5LDR - chains A and B; structure by X-ray diffraction, 3.15 A resolution.

[Chain A]
Molecule: Beta-D-galactosidase
Organism: Paracoccus sp. 32d
Notes: EC 3.2.1.23
UniProt: D1LZK0 (D1LZK0_9RHOB); residue numbers follow UniProt; this construct covers 1-731
Amino-acid sequence (732 residues; numbered 0 to 731; the number before each row is that of its first residue; numbering starts at 0):
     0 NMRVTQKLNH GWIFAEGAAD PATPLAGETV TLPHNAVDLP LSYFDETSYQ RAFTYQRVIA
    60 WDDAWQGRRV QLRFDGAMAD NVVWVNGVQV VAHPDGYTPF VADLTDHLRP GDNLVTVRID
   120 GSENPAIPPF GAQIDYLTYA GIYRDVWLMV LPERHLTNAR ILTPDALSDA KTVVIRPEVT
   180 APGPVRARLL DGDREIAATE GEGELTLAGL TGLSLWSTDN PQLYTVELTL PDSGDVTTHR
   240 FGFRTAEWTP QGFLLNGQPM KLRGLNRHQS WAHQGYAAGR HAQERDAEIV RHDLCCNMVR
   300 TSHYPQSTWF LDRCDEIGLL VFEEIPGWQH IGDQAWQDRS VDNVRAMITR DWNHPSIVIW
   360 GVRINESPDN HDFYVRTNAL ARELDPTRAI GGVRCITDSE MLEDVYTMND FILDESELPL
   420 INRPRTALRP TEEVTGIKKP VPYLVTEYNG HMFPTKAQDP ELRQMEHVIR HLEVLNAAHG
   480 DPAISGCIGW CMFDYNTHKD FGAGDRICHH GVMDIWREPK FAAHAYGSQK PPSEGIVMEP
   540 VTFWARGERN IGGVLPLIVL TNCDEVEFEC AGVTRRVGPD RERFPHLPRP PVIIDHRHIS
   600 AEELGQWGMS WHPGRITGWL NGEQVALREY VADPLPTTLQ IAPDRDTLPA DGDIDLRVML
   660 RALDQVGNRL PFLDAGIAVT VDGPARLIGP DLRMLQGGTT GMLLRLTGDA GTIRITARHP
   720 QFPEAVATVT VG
Disordered / not traced: 0
Sequence notes: expression tag (0)
Ligand contacts:
  - beta-D-galactopyranose (GAL): Asp134, His302, Trp327, Asn364, Glu365, Asn408, Phe410, Glu446, Asn448, Gly449, His450, Trp489, Tyr494, His509
  - alpha-D-glucopyranose (GLC): Glu568, Cys569, Pro612, Gly613, Arg614, Glu628

[Chain B]
Molecule: Beta-D-galactosidase
Organism: Paracoccus sp. 32d
UniProt: D1LZK0 (D1LZK0_9RHOB); numbering as in UniProt (aligned over 1-731)
Amino-acid sequence (731 residues; each row starts with the number of its first residue):
     1 MRVTQKLNHG WIFAEGAADP ATPLAGETVT LPHNAVDLPL SYFDETSYQR AFTYQRVIAW
    61 DDAWQGRRVQ LRFDGAMADN VVWVNGVQVV AHPDGYTPFV ADLTDHLRPG DNLVTVRIDG
   121 SENPAIPPFG AQIDYLTYAG IYRDVWLMVL PERHLTNARI LTPDALSDAK TVVIRPEVTA
   181 PGPVRARLLD GDREIAATEG EGELTLAGLT GLSLWSTDNP QLYTVELTLP DSGDVTTHRF
   241 GFRTAEWTPQ GFLLNGQPMK LRGLNRHQSW AHQGYAAGRH AQERDAEIVR HDLCCNMVRT
   301 SHYPQSTWFL DRCDEIGLLV FEEIPGWQHI GDQAWQDRSV DNVRAMITRD WNHPSIVIWG
   361 VRINESPDNH DFYVRTNALA RELDPTRAIG GVRCITDSEM LEDVYTMNDF ILDESELPLI
   421 NRPRTALRPT EEVTGIKKPV PYLVTEYNGH MFPTKAQDPE LRQMEHVIRH LEVLNAAHGD
   481 PAISGCIGWC MFDYNTHKDF GAGDRICHHG VMDIWREPKF AAHAYGSQKP PSEGIVMEPV
   541 TFWARGERNI GGVLPLIVLT NCDEVEFECA GVTRRVGPDR ERFPHLPRPP VIIDHRHISA
   601 EELGQWGMSW HPGRITGWLN GEQVALREYV ADPLPTTLQI APDRDTLPAD GDIDLRVMLR
   661 ALDQVGNRLP FLDAGIAVTV DGPARLIGPD LRMLQGGTTG MLLRLTGDAG TIRITARHPQ
   721 FPEAVATVTV G
Ligand contacts: beta-D-galactopyranose (GAL): Asp134, His302, Trp327, Asn364, Glu365, Asn408, Phe410, Glu446, His450, Trp489, Tyr494, Phe500

[Interface between chain A and chain B]
Contacting residue pairs (110):
  Pro39(A) with Gln720(B)
  Ser41(A) with Leu672(B); Gln720(B)
  Tyr42(A) with Pro633(B); Pro635(B); Leu669(B), hydrogen bond (side chain-backbone); Pro670(B); Phe671(B), hydrogen bond (side chain-backbone); Leu672(B); Gln720(B)
  Asp44(A) with Leu634(B)
  Gln132(A) with Met608(B); Ser609(B)
  Gln328(A) with Met608(B)
  Asp413(A) with Ile550(B)
  Glu416(A) with Asn549(B), hydrogen bond
  Leu417(A) with Ile550(B), hydrophobic
  Pro418(A) with His595(B)
  His450(A) with Asn549(B); Ile550(B), hydrogen bond (backbone-backbone)
  Met451(A) with Asn549(B); Ile550(B)
  Phe452(A) with Asn549(B)
  Pro453(A) with Gly546(B); Asn549(B)
  Lys455(A) with Pro459(B); Glu547(B), salt bridge; Phe671(B)
  Gln457(A) with Lys455(B)
  Asp458(A) with Pro459(B)
  Pro459(A) with Asp458(B); Arg462(B)
  Arg462(A) with Asn549(B), hydrogen bond
  Lys498(A) with Trp610(B), hydrogen bond (side chain-backbone); Ala631(B); Asp632(B)
  Asp499(A) with Arg545(B); Ser609(B), hydrogen bond; Trp610(B), hydrogen bond (side chain-backbone)
  Phe500(A) with Arg545(B)
  Gly501(A) with Arg545(B); Gly546(B), hydrogen bond (backbone-backbone); Glu547(B), hydrogen bond (backbone-backbone)
  Ala502(A) with Ala544(B); Glu547(B); Phe671(B), hydrophobic
  Gly503(A) with Ala544(B); Pro633(B)
  Arg505(A) with Asp632(B), hydrogen bond (side chain-backbone); Pro633(B), hydrogen bond (side chain-backbone); Leu634(B)
  Ala544(A) with Gly501(B); Ala502(B); Gly503(B)
  Arg545(A) with Asp499(B), hydrogen bond (side chain-backbone); Phe500(B); Gly501(B)
  Gly546(A) with Gly501(B), hydrogen bond (backbone-backbone); Ala502(B)
  Glu547(A) with Pro453(B); Gly501(B), hydrogen bond (backbone-backbone); Ala502(B)
  Arg548(A) with His450(B); Pro453(B)
  Asn549(A) with Glu416(B), hydrogen bond; His450(B); Met451(B); Phe452(B); Pro453(B); Arg462(B), hydrogen bond
  Ile550(A) with Leu417(B), hydrophobic; His450(B), hydrogen bond (backbone-backbone); Met451(B), hydrogen bond (backbone-backbone)
  His595(A) with Pro418(B)
  Met608(A) with Gln132(B), hydrogen bond (backbone-side chain); Gln328(B)
  Ser609(A) with Asp499(B)
  Trp610(A) with Lys498(B), hydrogen bond (backbone-side chain); Asp499(B)
  Ala631(A) with Lys498(B)
  Asp632(A) with Lys498(B); Arg505(B)
  Pro633(A) with Tyr42(B); Gly503(B); Arg505(B), hydrogen bond (backbone-side chain)
  Leu634(A) with Phe43(B); Asp44(B); Arg505(B)
  Pro635(A) with Tyr42(B)
  Leu669(A) with Tyr42(B), hydrophobic
  Pro670(A) with Tyr42(B)
  Phe671(A) with Tyr42(B); Lys455(B); Ala502(B); Asp504(B)
  Leu672(A) with Ser41(B); Tyr42(B)
  Asp673(A) with Gln457(B); Met693(B); Gln695(B), hydrogen bond
  Ala674(A) with Met693(B), hydrophobic
  Gly675(A) with Met693(B)
  Leu691(A) with Leu691(B), hydrophobic
  Met693(A) with Asp673(B); Ala674(B), hydrophobic; Gly675(B)
  Gln695(A) with Asp673(B)
  Gln720(A) with Pro39(B); Ser41(B), hydrogen bond (side chain-backbone); Tyr42(B)
Also at the interface, not in a pair above, chain A (58 interface residues in all): Phe43, Trp327, Leu419, Trp606, Leu694
Also at the interface, not in a pair above, chain B (59 interface residues in all): Asp413, Leu419, Leu461, Arg469, Arg548, Ala600

[Summary]
58 residues of chain A face 59 of chain B across their interface, with 24 hydrogen bonds and 1 salt bridge.
Among the polar pairs are Lys455(A)-Glu547(B), Tyr42(A)-Leu669(B) and Tyr42(A)-Phe671(B). Ligands of chain A:
beta-D-galactopyranose and alpha-D-glucopyranose. Bound to chain B: beta-D-galactopyranose.
Here chain A is Beta-D-galactosidase and chain B is Beta-D-galactosidase, both from Paracoccus sp. 32d. Entry
5LDR (Crystal structure of a cold-adapted dimeric beta-D-galactosidase from Paracoccus sp. 32d strain in
complex with galactose) was determined by X-ray diffraction.
